PDB entry 8UA7 | electron microscopy, 3.30 A resolution | chains E and I of the 10 polymer chains in the assembly

# Chain E
Molecule: Histone H3
Sequence (196 residues; each row starts with the number of its first residue; numbers below 1 keep their minus sign (Met-32 is residue -32)):
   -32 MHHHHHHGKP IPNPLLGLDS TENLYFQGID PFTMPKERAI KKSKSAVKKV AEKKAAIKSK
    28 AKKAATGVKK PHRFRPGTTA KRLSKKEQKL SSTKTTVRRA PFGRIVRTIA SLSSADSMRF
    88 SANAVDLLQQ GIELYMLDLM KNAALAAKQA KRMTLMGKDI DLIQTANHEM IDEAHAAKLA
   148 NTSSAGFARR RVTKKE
Not modelled in the structure: -32 to 44, 154-163

# Chain I
Molecule: WIDOM 601 DNA strand 1
From: synthetic construct
Sequence (205 nucleotides; numbered -110 to 94; the number before each row is that of its first residue; numbers below 1 keep their minus sign (DA-110 is residue -110)):
  -110 ATCTAGTATT AATTAATATG AATTCGGATC CACATGCACA GGATGTATAT ATCTGACACG
   -50 TGCCTGGAGA CTAGGGAGTA ATCCCCTTGG CGGTTAAAAC GCGGGGGACA GCGCGTACGT
    10 GCGTTTAAGC GGTGCTAGAG CTGTCTACGA CCAATTGAGC GGCCTCGGCA CCGGATTCAT
    70 CGGGCGGCCG CGTATAGGGT CCGAT
Not modelled in the structure: -110 to -59, 72-94

# Interface between chain E and chain I
Residue-residue contacts - 12 pairs, chain E then chain I:
  Arg74(E) - DT-23(I)  salt bridge to the phosphate
  Arg86(E) - DT-24(I)  hydrogen bond to the base
  Arg86(E) - DT-23(I)  phosphate contact
  Phe87(E) - DT-24(I)  sugar contact
  Phe87(E) - DT-23(I)  hydrogen bond to the phosphate
  Ala89(E) - DT-24(I)  phosphate contact
  Arg119(E) - DA-3(I)  phosphate contact
  Met120(E) - DG-4(I)  phosphate contact
  Met120(E) - DA-3(I)  hydrogen bond to the phosphate
  Thr121(E) - DG-4(I)  phosphate contact
  Thr121(E) - DA-3(I)  hydrogen bond to the phosphate
  Met123(E) - DC-2(I)  phosphate contact
Other interface residues (no listed pair), chain E (9 interface residues in all): Ser88

# Overview
The interface between chain E and chain I involves 9 residues on one side and 5 on the other; the contacts
include 4 hydrogen bonds and 1 salt bridge. Polar pairs include Arg86(E)-DT-24(I), Phe87(E)-DT-23(I) and
Met120(E)-DA-3(I).
Chain E is Histone H3 and chain I is WIDOM 601 DNA strand 1 (synthetic construct); the structure, Medusavirus
Nucleosome Core Particle, was determined by electron microscopy.
